PDB entry 3J3Z | electron microscopy, 23.40 A resolution (very low resolution: no residue pairs are listed; an interface is given only as per-side residue counts) | chains L and H

[Chain L]
Molecule: MA28-7 neutralizing antibody light chain
Organism: Mus musculus
Notes: fragment: Fab; antibody fragment or engineered binder
Amino-acid sequence (214 residues; each row starts with the number of its first residue):
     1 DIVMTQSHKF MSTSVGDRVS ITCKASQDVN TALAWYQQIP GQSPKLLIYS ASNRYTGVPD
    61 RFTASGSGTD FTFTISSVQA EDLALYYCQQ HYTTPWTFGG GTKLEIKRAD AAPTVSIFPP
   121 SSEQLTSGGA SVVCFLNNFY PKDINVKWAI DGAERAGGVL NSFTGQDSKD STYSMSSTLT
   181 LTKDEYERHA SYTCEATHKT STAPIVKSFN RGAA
Disulfides: Cys23-Cys88, Cys134-Cys194

[Chain H]
Molecule: MA28-7 neutralizing antibody heavy chain
Organism: Mus musculus
Notes: fragment: Fab; antibody fragment or engineered binder
Amino-acid sequence (220 residues; numbered 1 to 220; the number before each row is that of its first residue):
     1 AVHLQGTELV KPGASAGVKL SCKASGYTFT NYDMNWVRQR PEQGLEWIGW IFPGDGSTRY
    61 NEKFKGKATL TTDKSSSTAY QLNRLTSEDS AVYFCARRGF HGSYSFAYWG QGTLVTVSGA
   121 KTTAPSVYPL APAAGAAGAG SSVTLGCLVK GYFPEPVTLT WNSGSLSSGV HTFPAVLADL
   181 YTLSSSVTVT SSTWPAESIT CNVAHPASST KVDKKIEPRG
Disulfides: Cys22-Cys95, Cys147-Cys201

[Chain L / chain H interface]
At this resolution (23 A) residue pairs are not listed: 41 residues of chain L and 42 of chain H lie at the interface.

[Summary]
The interface between chain L and chain H involves 41 residues on one side and 42 on the other.
Here chain L is MA28-7 neutralizing antibody light chain and chain H is MA28-7 neutralizing antibody heavy
chain, both from Mus musculus. Entry 3J3Z (Structure of MA28-7 neutralizing antibody Fab fragment from
electron cryo-microscopy of enterovirus 71 complexed with a ...) was determined by electron microscopy.
